1E8O - chains A and E of the 5 polymer chains in the assembly; structure by X-ray diffraction, 3.20 A resolution.

Chain A:
Molecule: Signal recognition particle 9 kDa protein
Organism: Homo sapiens
UniProtKB: P49458 (SR09_HUMAN); residues 2-86 here correspond to UniProt positions 1-85 (UniProt number = residue number - 1)
Amino-acid sequence (85 residues; each row starts with the number of its first residue):
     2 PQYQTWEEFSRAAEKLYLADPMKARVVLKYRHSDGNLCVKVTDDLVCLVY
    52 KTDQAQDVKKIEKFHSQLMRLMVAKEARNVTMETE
Not modelled in the structure: 76-86

Chain E:
Molecule: 7sl RNA
Notes: fragment: alu rna 5' domain
Sequence (50 nucleotides; each row starts with the number of its first residue):
    99 GGGCCGGGCGCGGUGGCGCGCGCCUGUAGUCCCAGCUACUCGGGAGGCUC
Differences from the reference sequence: cloning artifact (99-100, 148); engineered mutation C119 (U in X01037)
Modified residues: GDP (guanosine-5'-diphosphate) at position 99

Chain A / chain E interface:
Contacting residue pairs (9; chain A residue first):
  Lys60(A) - G111(E)  salt bridge to the phosphate
  Lys60(A) - U112(E)  salt bridge to the phosphate
  Glu63(A) - G113(E)  phosphate contact
  Lys64(A) - G113(E)  phosphate contact
  Ser67(A) - G113(E)  sugar contact
  Gln68(A) - G113(E)  sugar contact
  Arg71(A) - G113(E)  sugar contact
  Arg71(A) - G114(E)  hydrogen bond to the sugar
  Arg71(A) - A136(E)  base contact
Other interface residues (no listed pair), chain A (7 interface residues in all): Val74
Other interface residues (no listed pair), chain E (7 interface residues in all): C137, U138

In short:
Chain A and chain E each contribute 7 residues to their interface, with 1 hydrogen bond and 2 salt bridges.
Polar pairs include Arg71(A)-G114(E), Lys60(A)-G111(E) and Lys60(A)-U112(E).
Chain A is Signal recognition particle 9 kDa protein (Homo sapiens) and chain E is 7sl RNA; the structure,
Core of the Alu domain of the mammalian SRP, was determined by X-ray diffraction, deposited together with
1E8S.
